5DYK - chain A; structure by X-ray diffraction, 2.45 A resolution.

# Chain A
Name: CGMP-dependent protein kinase
Source organism: Plasmodium falciparum
UniProt: Q8MMZ4 (Q8MMZ4_PLAFA); residue numbers follow UniProt; this construct covers 1-853
Chain sequence (853 residues; numbered 1 to 853; the number before each row is that of its first residue):
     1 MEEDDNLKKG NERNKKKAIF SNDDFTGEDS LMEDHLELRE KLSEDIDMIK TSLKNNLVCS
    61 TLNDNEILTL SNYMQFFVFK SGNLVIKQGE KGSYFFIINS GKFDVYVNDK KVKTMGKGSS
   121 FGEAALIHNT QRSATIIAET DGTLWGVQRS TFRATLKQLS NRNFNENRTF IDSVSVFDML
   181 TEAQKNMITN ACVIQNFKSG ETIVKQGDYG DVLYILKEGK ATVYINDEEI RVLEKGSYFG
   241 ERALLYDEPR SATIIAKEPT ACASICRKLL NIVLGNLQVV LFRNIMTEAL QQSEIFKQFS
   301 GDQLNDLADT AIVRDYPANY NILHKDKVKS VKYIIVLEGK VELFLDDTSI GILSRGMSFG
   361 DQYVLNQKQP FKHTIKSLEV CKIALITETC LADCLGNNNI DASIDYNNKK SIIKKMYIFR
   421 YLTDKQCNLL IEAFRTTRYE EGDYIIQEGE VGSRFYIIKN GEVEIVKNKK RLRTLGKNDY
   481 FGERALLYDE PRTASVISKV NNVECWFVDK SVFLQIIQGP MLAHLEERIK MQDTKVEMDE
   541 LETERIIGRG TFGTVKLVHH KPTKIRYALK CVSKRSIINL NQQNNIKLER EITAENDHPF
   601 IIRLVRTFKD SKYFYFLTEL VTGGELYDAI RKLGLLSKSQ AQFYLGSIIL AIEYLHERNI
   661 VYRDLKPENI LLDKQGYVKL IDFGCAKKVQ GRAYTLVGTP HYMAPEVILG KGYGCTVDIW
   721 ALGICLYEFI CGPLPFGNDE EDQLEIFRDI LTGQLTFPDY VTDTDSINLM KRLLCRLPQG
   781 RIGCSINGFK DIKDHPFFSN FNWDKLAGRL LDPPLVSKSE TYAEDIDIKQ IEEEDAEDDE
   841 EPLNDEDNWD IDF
Unresolved in the structure: 1-14, 21-22, 111, 550-551, 825-849
What the authors report for this chain:
  - contacts within the chain: Lys157-Tyr694, Phe164-Arg692, Asn190-Arg692 (hydrogen bond), Tyr417-Arg528, Arg484-Asp533 (salt bridge), His524-Arg809, Arg528-Asp597 (salt bridge), Arg528-Gln532, Lys570-Glu589, Ile127-Leu696 (hydrophobic contact), Asp673-Arg809 (salt bridge), Pro599-Arg809
  - catalytic residues: Lys570
  - mutagenesis - R484A, E589A: abolished catalytic activity
  - post-translational modification sites: Thr695
  - mutagenesis - T695A, T695Q: unchanged catalytic activity on cGMP
  - conformationally variable residues (helix shift, order/disorder transition): Arg484, Gln532, Asp533, Trp849
  - interface residues: Lys15, Lys16
  - mutagenesis - H128A, R692A: unchanged catalytic activity

# In short
The paper reports the catalytic residue Lys570; R484A and E589A abolish catalytic activity; 6 substitutions
were tested in all.
Chain A is CGMP-dependent protein kinase (Plasmodium falciparum); the structure, Crystal structure of the
cGMP-dependent protein kinase PKG from Plasmodium falciparum - Apo form, was determined by X-ray diffraction
together with 5DYL, 5E16 and 5DZC from the same study.
